4BH1 - chains A and C of the 6 polymer chains in the assembly; structure by X-ray diffraction, 2.15 A resolution.

Chain A (and C):
Molecule: Hemagglutinin
From: Influenza A virus
Notes: fragment: ha1 of trypsin released ectodomain, residues 17-338; chain C of this document is another copy of the same molecule, construct and numbering; everything in this record applies to it too
UniProt: Q207Z6 (Q207Z6_9INFA); residues 1-322 here correspond to UniProt positions 17-338 (UniProt number = residue number + 16)
Amino-acid sequence (326 residues; each row starts with the number of its first residue):
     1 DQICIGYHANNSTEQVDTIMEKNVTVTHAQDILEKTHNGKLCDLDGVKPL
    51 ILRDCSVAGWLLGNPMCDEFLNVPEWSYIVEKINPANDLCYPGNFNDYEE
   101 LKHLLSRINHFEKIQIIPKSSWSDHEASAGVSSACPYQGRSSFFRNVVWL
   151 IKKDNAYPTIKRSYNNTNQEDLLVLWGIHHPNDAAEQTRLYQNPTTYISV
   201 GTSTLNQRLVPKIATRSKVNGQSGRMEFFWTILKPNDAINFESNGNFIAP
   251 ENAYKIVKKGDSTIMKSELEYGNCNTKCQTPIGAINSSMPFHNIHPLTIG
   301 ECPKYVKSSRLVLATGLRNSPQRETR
Not modelled in the structure: 320-326
Sequence notes: expression tag (323-326)
Cystine bridges: Cys42-Cys274, Cys55-Cys67, Cys90-Cys135, Cys278-Cys302
Glycans and other covalent adducts: N-acetylglucosamine (NAG) linked to Asn165

Interface between chain A and chain C:
Contacting residue pairs (20):
  His180(A) - Asn206(C)
  Lys212(A) - Asn206(C)  hydrogen bond (side chain-backbone)
  Lys212(A) - Arg208(C)
  Ile213(A) - Ser199(C)
  Ile213(A) - Arg208(C)  hydrogen bond (backbone-side chain)
  Ala214(A) - Ser199(C)
  Ala214(A) - Asn206(C)
  Thr215(A) - Gly201(C)
  Thr215(A) - Asn240(C)  hydrogen bond (backbone-side chain)
  Arg216(A) - Gly201(C)
  Arg216(A) - Thr202(C)
  Arg216(A) - Leu205(C)
  Arg216(A) - Asn206(C)  hydrogen bond
  Ser217(A) - Thr202(C)  hydrogen bond (backbone-backbone)
  Ser217(A) - Ser203(C)  hydrogen bond (side chain-backbone)
  Ser217(A) - Asp237(C)  hydrogen bond
  Ser217(A) - Ala238(C)  hydrogen bond (side chain-backbone)
  Val219(A) - Ser203(C)
  Arg225(A) - Thr202(C)  hydrogen bond (side chain-backbone)
  Arg225(A) - Ser203(C)  hydrogen bond (side chain-backbone)
Also at the interface, not in a pair above, chain C (13 interface residues in all): Val200, Gln207, Glu242

Overview:
9 residues of chain A and 13 residues of chain C are in contact; the contacts include 10 hydrogen bonds. Among
the polar pairs are Lys212(A)-Asn206(C), Ile213(A)-Arg208(C) and Thr215(A)-Asn240(C). Covalently linked
N-acetylglucosamine: at Asn165(A).
Chain A and chain C are both Hemagglutinin (Influenza A virus); the structure, H5 (tyTy) Influenza Virus
Haemagglutinin in Complex with Avian Receptor Analogue 3'-SLN, was determined by X-ray diffraction, deposited
together with 4BGW, 4BGX, 4BGY, 4BGZ, 4BH0, 4BH2, 4BH3 and 4BH4.
